5WVW - chains A and D of the 3 polymer chains in the assembly; structure by X-ray diffraction, 1.80 A resolution.

# Chain A
Protein: Chromatin protein Cren7
Organism: Sulfolobus solfataricus (strain ATCC 35092 / DSM 1617 / JCM 11322 / P2)
UniProt: Q97ZE3 (CREN7_SULSO); residue numbers follow UniProt; this construct covers 1-60
Sequence (60 residues; each row starts with the number of its first residue):
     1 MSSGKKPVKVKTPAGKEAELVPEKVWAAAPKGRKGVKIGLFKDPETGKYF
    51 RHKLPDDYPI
Not modelled in the structure: 1-2
Construct notes: engineered mutation Ala28 (Leu in Q97ZE3)
UniProt features mapped onto this chain:
  - modified residue: Lys16 (N6-methyllysine)
  - mutagenesis: Lys24 (K24E: Slightly reduces the melting temperature of the protein. Slightly reduces affinity for calf thymus DNA and poly(dA-dT) oligonucleotides. Increases affinity for poly(dG-dC) oligonucleotide ...), Lys31 (K31E: Slightly reduces the melting temperature of the protein. Destabilizes complex with DNA. Slightly reduces affinity for calf thymus DNA and poly(dA-dT) oligonucleotides ...), Phe41 (F41A: Results in a significant protein misfolding, reduced thermostability, reduced ability to mediate DNA compaction and bridging ...), Lys42 (K42E: Slightly reduces the melting temperature of the protein. Slightly reduces affinity for calf thymus DNA and poly(dA-dT) oligonucleotides ...), Lys48 (K48E: Slightly reduces the melting temperature of the protein. Slightly reduces affinity for calf thymus DNA and poly(dA-dT) oligonucleotides ...)

# Chain D
Molecule: 8-nt DNA strand
Sequence (8 nucleotides; each row starts with the number of its first residue):
   109 GTGATCAC

# How chain A and chain D interact
Pairs across the interface (14; chain A residue first):
  Arg33(A) - DC116(D)  hydrogen bond to the base
  Lys34(A) - DA115(D)  hydrogen bond to the phosphate
  Lys34(A) - DC116(D)  salt bridge to the phosphate
  Gly35(A) - DA115(D)  sugar contact
  Val36(A) - DC114(D)  base contact
  Ile38(A) - DT113(D)  base contact
  Arg51(A) - DG111(D)  base contact
  Arg51(A) - DA112(D)  base contact
  Arg51(A) - DT113(D)  sugar contact
  His52(A) - DT113(D)  phosphate contact
  His52(A) - DC114(D)  salt bridge to the phosphate
  Lys53(A) - DT113(D)  phosphate contact
  Lys53(A) - DC114(D)  hydrogen bond to the phosphate
  Lys53(A) - DA115(D)  phosphate contact

# Overview
8 residues of chain A and 6 residues of chain D are in contact, with 3 hydrogen bonds and 2 salt bridges.
Polar pairs include Arg33(A)-DC116(D), Lys34(A)-DA115(D) and Lys53(A)-DC114(D). UniProt lists 5 mutagenesis
sites on chain A.
Chain A is Chromatin protein Cren7 (Sulfolobus solfataricus (strain ATCC 35092 / DSM 1617 / JCM 11322 / P2))
and chain D is an 8-nt DNA strand; the structure, The crystal structure of Cren7 mutant L28A in complex with
dsDNA, was determined by X-ray diffraction together with 5WVY, 5WVZ and 5WWC from the same study.
